Entry 7RXD (electron microscopy, 3.60 A resolution); this record covers chains B and H of the 5 polymer chains in the assembly.

# Chain B
Protein: Maltodextrin-binding protein, Immunoglobulin G-binding protein A, Immunoglobulin G-binding protein G
Organism: Escherichia coli
Reference sequence: chimeric construct of A0A4Z0THX4, P99134, P06654: residues 2-359 from A0A4Z0THX4 (A0A4Z0THX4_ECOLX) positions 27-384 (UniProt number = residue number + 25); residues 360-467 from P99134 positions 43-150 (UniProt number = residue number - 317); residues 479-536 from P06654 positions 295-352 (UniProt number = residue number - 184)
Sequence (545 residues; numbered 1 to 545; the number before each row is that of its first residue):
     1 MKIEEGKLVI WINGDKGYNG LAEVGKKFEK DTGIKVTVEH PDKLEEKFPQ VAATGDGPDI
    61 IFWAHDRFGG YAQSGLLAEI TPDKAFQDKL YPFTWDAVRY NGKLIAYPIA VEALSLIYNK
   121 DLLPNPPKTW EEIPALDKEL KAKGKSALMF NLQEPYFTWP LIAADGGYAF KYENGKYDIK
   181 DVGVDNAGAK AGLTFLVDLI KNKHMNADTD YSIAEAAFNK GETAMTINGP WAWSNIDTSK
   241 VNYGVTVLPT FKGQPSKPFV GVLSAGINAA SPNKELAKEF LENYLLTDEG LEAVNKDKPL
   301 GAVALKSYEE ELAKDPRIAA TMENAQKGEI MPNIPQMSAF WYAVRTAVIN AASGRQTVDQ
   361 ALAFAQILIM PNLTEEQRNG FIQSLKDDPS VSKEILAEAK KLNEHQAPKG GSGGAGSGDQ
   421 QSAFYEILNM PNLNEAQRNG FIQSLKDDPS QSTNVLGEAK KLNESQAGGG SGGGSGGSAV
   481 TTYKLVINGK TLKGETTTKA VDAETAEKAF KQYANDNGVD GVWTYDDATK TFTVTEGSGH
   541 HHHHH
Unresolved in the structure: 1-7, 29-34, 53-57, 142-147, 409-481, 537-545
Construct notes: initiating methionine (1); conflict Ala361 (Gln44 in P99134), Leu362 (Asn45 in P99134), Ala365 (Tyr48 in P99134), 22 further conflict positions vs the reference (P99134) not listed; linker (468-478); expression tag (537-545)

# Chain H
Protein: Fab_8D3_2 heavy chain
Organism: Mus musculus
Sequence (234 residues; row label = number of the first residue in the row):
     1 DVQLVESGGG LVQPGKSLRL SCAASGFTFS NFGMHWVRQA PEMGLEWVAY ISSGSTTKYY
    61 GDTVKGRFTI SRDNPKNTLY LQMNSLRSED TAMYYCARRP LYDGDYGYPM DYWGQGTSVT
   121 VSSASTKGPS VFPLAPSSKS TSGGTAALGC LVKDYFPEPV TVSWNSGALT SGVHTFPAVL
   181 QSSGLYSLSS VVTVPSSSLG TQTYICNVNH KPSNTKVDKK VEPKSCGSHH HHHH
Unresolved in the structure: 137-145, 196-202, 224-234
Disulfide bonds: Cys22-Cys96, Cys150-Cys206

# Chain B / chain H interface
Contacting residue pairs (27):
  His405(B) - Thr56(H)  hydrogen bond (backbone-side chain)
  His405(B) - Thr57(H)  hydrogen bond
  Thr491(B) - Asp218(H)
  Thr491(B) - Lys219(H)  hydrogen bond
  Thr491(B) - Lys220(H)  hydrogen bond (backbone-backbone)
  Leu492(B) - Val217(H)  hydrophobic
  Leu492(B) - Asp218(H)
  Leu492(B) - Lys219(H)
  Lys493(B) - Val217(H)
  Lys493(B) - Asp218(H)  hydrogen bond (backbone-backbone)
  Gly494(B) - Lys216(H)
  Glu495(B) - Asn214(H)
  Glu495(B) - Thr215(H)
  Glu495(B) - Lys216(H)  hydrogen bond (backbone-backbone)
  Thr496(B) - Ser213(H)
  Thr496(B) - Asn214(H)
  Thr496(B) - Thr215(H)
  Thr497(B) - Ser213(H)  hydrogen bond (side chain-backbone)
  Thr497(B) - Asn214(H)
  Tyr513(B) - Gly128(H)
  Tyr513(B) - Pro129(H)  hydrogen bond (side chain-backbone)
  Tyr513(B) - Thr215(H)
  Asp516(B) - Ser130(H)  hydrogen bond
  Asp516(B) - Phe132(H)
  Asn517(B) - Pro129(H)
  Asn517(B) - Ser130(H)  hydrogen bond
  Asn517(B) - Val131(H)  hydrogen bond (side chain-backbone)
Also at the interface, not in a pair above, chain B (12 interface residues in all): Lys484

# Summary
Chain B and chain H form an interface of 12 and 15 residues respectively; the contacts include 11 hydrogen
bonds. Polar contacts include His405(B)-Thr56(H), His405(B)-Thr57(H) and Thr491(B)-Lys219(H).
Here chain B is Maltodextrin-binding protein, Immunoglobulin G-binding protein A, Immunoglobulin G-binding
protein G (Escherichia coli) and chain H is Fab_8D3_2 heavy chain (Mus musculus). Entry 7RXD (CryoEM structure
of RBD domain of COVID-19 in complex with Legobody) was determined by electron microscopy, deposited together
with 7R9D and 7RXC.
